5J2Q - chains A and P of the 4 polymer chains in the assembly; structure by X-ray diffraction, 2.79 A resolution.

[Chain A]
Molecule: HIV-1 reverse transcriptase p66 subunit
From: HIV-1 M:B_HXB2R
Notes: EC 2.7.7.-
Reference sequence: P04585 (POL_HV1H2); residues 1-560 here correspond to UniProt positions 588-1147 (UniProt number = residue number + 587)
Sequence (560 residues; each row starts with the number of its first residue):
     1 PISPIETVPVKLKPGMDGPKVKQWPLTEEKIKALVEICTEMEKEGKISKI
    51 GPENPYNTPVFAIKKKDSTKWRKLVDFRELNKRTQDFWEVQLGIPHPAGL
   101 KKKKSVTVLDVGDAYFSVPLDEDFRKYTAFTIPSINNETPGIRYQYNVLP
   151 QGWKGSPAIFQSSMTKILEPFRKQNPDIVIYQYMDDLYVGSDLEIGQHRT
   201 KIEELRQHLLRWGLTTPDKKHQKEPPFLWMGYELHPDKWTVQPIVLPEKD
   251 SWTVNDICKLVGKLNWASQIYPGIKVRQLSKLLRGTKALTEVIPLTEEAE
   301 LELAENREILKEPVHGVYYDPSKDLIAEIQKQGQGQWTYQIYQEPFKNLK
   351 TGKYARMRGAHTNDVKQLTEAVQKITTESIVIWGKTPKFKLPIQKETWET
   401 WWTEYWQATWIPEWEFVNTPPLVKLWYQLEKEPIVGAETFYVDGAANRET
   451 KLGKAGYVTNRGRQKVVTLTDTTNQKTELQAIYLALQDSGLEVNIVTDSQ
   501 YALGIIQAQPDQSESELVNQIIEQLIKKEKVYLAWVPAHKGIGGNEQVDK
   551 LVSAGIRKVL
Not modelled in the structure: 132-142, 559-560
Differences from the reference sequence: engineered mutation Cys258 (Gln845 in P04585), Ser280 (Cys867 in P04585)
Swiss-Prot annotation at these positions:
  - region: Phe227 to His235 (RT 'primer grip')
  - motif: Trp398 to Trp414 (Tryptophan repeat motif)
  - binding site (Mg(2+)): Asp110, Asp185, Asp186, Asp443, Glu478, Asp498, Asp549
  - site: Trp401 (Essential for RT p66/p51 heterodimerization), Trp414 (Essential for RT p66/p51 heterodimerization), Phe440, Tyr441 (Cleavage), Leu560 (Cleavage)
Reported in the primary citation:
  - binding site for the 22-nt DNA strand (chain P): Gly152

[Chain P]
Molecule: 22-nt DNA strand
Sequence (22 nucleotides; numbered 802 to 823; the number before each row is that of its first residue):
   802 ACAGTCCCTGTTCGGXCGCCXX
Not modelled in the structure: 802-804
Modified positions: MRG (N2-(3-mercaptopropyl)-2'-deoxyguanosine-5'-monophosphate) at position 817; 6FM (2'-deoxy-4'-ethynyl-2-fluoroadenosine 5'-(dihydrogen phosphate)) at position 822; 6FM (2'-deoxy-4'-ethynyl-2-fluoroadenosine 5'-(dihydrogen phosphate)) at position 823

[How chain A and chain P interact]
Residue-residue contacts (44; chain A residue first):
  Arg72(A) - 6FM_823(P)
  Leu74(A) - 6FM_823(P)
  Ala114(A) - 6FM_823(P)
  Tyr115(A) - 6FM_823(P)
  Gln151(A) - 6FM_823(P)
  Gly152(A) - 6FM_823(P)
  Phe160(A) - 6FM_823(P)
  Tyr183(A) - DC821(P)  hydrogen bond to the base
  Tyr183(A) - 6FM_822(P)
  Met184(A) - 6FM_822(P)
  Asp185(A) - 6FM_822(P)
  Asp185(A) - 6FM_823(P)
  Asp186(A) - 6FM_822(P)
  Met230(A) - DC821(P)  sugar contact
  Met230(A) - 6FM_822(P)
  Gly231(A) - DC821(P)  phosphate contact
  Gly231(A) - 6FM_822(P)
  Asn255(A) - DC818(P)  sugar contact
  Cys258(A) - MRG_817(P)  covalent bond
  Cys258(A) - DC818(P)  sugar contact
  Lys259(A) - DC818(P)  phosphate contact
  Lys259(A) - DG819(P)  phosphate contact
  Gly262(A) - DG819(P)  sugar contact
  Lys263(A) - DG819(P)  phosphate contact
  Lys263(A) - DC820(P)  phosphate contact
  Trp266(A) - DC820(P)  sugar contact
  Leu283(A) - MRG_817(P)  base contact
  Leu289(A) - MRG_817(P)  phosphate contact
  Leu289(A) - DC818(P)  phosphate contact
  Arg358(A) - DT812(P)  salt bridge to the phosphate
  Gly359(A) - DG811(P)  phosphate contact
  Ala360(A) - DG811(P)  hydrogen bond to the phosphate
  His361(A) - DT810(P)  salt bridge to the phosphate
  Arg448(A) - DT806(P)  hydrogen bond to the base
  Arg448(A) - DC807(P)  hydrogen bond to the sugar
  Lys451(A) - DC808(P)  salt bridge to the phosphate
  Thr473(A) - DC808(P)  hydrogen bond to the phosphate
  Thr473(A) - DC809(P)  hydrogen bond to the phosphate
  Gln475(A) - DC808(P)  phosphate contact
  Gln475(A) - DC809(P)  sugar contact
  Lys476(A) - DC809(P)  phosphate contact
  Tyr501(A) - DC809(P)  hydrogen bond to the phosphate
  Tyr501(A) - DT810(P)  hydrogen bond to the phosphate
  Ile505(A) - DT810(P)  phosphate contact
Also at the interface, not in a pair above, chain A (37 interface residues in all): Lys66, Lys220, Trp229, Gln242, Arg356
Also at the interface, not in a pair above, chain P (15 interface residues in all): DT813

[Overview]
37 residues of chain A and 15 residues of chain P are in contact, with 1 covalent bond, 8 hydrogen bonds and 3
salt bridges. Among the polar pairs are Tyr183(A)-DC821(P), Arg448(A)-DT806(P) and Arg448(A)-DC807(P). From
UniProt: 7 Mg2+-binding residues on chain A. The paper reports a binding site for the 22-nt DNA strand (chain
P) at Gly152(A).
Here chain A is HIV-1 reverse transcriptase p66 subunit (HIV-1 M:B_HXB2R) and chain P is a 22-nt DNA strand.
Entry 5J2Q (HIV-1 reverse transcriptase in complex with DNA that has incorporated a mismatched EFdA-MP at the
N-(pre-translocation) ...) was determined by X-ray diffraction, deposited together with 5J2M, 5J2N and 5J2P.
